PDB entry 4MDB | X-ray diffraction, 1.70 A resolution | chain A

Chain A:
Name: Mariner Mos1 transposase
From: Drosophila mauritiana
Notes: EC 3.1.-.-; fragment: catalytic domain
Reference sequence: Q7JQ07 (MOS1T_DROMA); residue numbers follow UniProt; this construct covers 121-345
Sequence (225 residues; row label = number of the first residue in the row):
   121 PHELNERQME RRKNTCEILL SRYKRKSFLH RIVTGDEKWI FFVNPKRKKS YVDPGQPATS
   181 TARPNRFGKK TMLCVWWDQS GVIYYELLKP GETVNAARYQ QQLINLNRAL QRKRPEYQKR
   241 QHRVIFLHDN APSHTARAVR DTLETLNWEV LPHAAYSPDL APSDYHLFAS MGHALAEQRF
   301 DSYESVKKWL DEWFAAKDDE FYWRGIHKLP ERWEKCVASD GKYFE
Disordered / not traced: 121, 165-187
Sequence notes: conflict N164 (Ser in Q7JQ07), P210 (Arg in Q7JQ07), F344 (Leu in Q7JQ07); engineered mutation A216 (Thr in Q7JQ07)
Ion coordination: Mg2+ site 1: D156, D284 (together with raltegravir, mk0518); Mg2+ site 2: D156, D249 (together with raltegravir, mk0518)
Small-molecule neighbours: raltegravir, mk0518 (RLT; N-(4-fluorobenzyl)-5-hydroxy-1-methyl-2-(1-methyl-1-{[(5-methyl-1,3,4-oxadiazol-2-yl)carbonyl]amino}ethyl)-6-oxo-1,6-di hydropyrimidine-4-carboxamide): D156, E157, D249, N250, A251, P252, A275, Y276, P278, D284
Curated features (UniProtKB/Swiss-Prot):
  - binding site (Mg(2+)): D156, D249, D284
  - site: R186 (Critical for target DNA recognition), H293 (Important for base-specific DNA-binding)
What the authors report for this chain:
  - Mg2+ coordination: D156, D249, D284
  - binding site for raltegravir, mk0518: Y276, P278

In short:
Chain A binds raltegravir, mk0518. D156 and D284 form the Mg2+ site 1. D156 and D249 coordinate Mg2+ site 2.
UniProt lists 3 Mg2+-binding residues. The paper reports a binding site for raltegravir, mk0518 at Y276 and
P278; Mg2+ coordination by D156, D249 and D284.
Chain A is Mariner Mos1 transposase (Drosophila mauritiana); the structure, Structure of Mos1 transposase
catalytic domain and Raltegravir with Mg, was determined by X-ray diffraction (same publication as 4MDA).
